2OLV - chain A; structure by X-ray diffraction, 2.80 A resolution.

# Chain A
Molecule: Penicillin-binding protein 2
Source organism: Staphylococcus aureus
Notes: EC 2.3.2.-
UniProtKB: Q2YY56 (Q2YY56_STAAB); numbering as in UniProt (aligned over 60-727)
Chain sequence (669 residues; numbered 59 to 727; the number before each row is that of its first residue):
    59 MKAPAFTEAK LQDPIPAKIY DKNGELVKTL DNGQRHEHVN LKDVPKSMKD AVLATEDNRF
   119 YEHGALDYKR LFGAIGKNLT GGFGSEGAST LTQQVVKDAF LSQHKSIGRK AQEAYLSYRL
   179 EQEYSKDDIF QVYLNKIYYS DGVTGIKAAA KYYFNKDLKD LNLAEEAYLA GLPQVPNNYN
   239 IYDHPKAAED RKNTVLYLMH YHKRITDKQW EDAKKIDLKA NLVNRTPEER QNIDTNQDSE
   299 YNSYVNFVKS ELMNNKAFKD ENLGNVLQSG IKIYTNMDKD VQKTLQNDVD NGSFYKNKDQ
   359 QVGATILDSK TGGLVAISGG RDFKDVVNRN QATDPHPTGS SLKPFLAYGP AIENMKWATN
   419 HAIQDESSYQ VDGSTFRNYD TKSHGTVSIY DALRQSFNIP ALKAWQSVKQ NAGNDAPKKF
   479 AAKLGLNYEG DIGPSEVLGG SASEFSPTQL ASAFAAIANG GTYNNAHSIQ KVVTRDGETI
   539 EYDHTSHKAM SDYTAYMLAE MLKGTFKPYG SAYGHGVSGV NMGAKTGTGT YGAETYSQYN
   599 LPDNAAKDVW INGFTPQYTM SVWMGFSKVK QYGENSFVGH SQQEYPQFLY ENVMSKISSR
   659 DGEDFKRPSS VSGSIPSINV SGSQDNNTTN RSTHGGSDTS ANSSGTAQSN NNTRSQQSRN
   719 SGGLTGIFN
Disordered / not traced: 59-66, 136-144, 693-727
Construct notes: modified residue (106, 257, 311, 335, 413, 548, 555, 559, 580, 618, 622, 652); variant Pro285 (Ala in Q2YY56), Thr439 (Val in Q2YY56)
Modified residues: Mse59 (selenomethionine); Mse106, Mse257, Mse311, Mse335, Mse413, Mse548, Mse555, Mse559, Mse580, Mse618, Mse622, Mse652 (selenomethionine; parent Met)
Residues lining bound ligands: moenomycin (M0E): Glu114, Gly145, Ala146, Gln151, Gln152, Lys155, Asp156, Gln161, Lys163, Arg167, Lys168, Glu171, Ile195, Tyr196, Asp199, Pro231, Gln232, Val233, Pro234, Asn235, Gln289

# In short
Bound to chain A: moenomycin.
Chain A is Penicillin-binding protein 2 (Staphylococcus aureus); the structure, Structural Insight Into the
Transglycosylation Step Of Bacterial Cell Wall Biosynthesis : Donor Ligand Complex, was determined by X-ray
diffraction (same publication as 2OLU).
